3C1Q - chains A and B; structure by X-ray diffraction, 1.70 A resolution.

# Chain A (and B)
Name: General secretion pathway protein F
Organism: Vibrio cholerae
Notes: fragment: cyto1-EpsF; chain B of this document is another copy of the same molecule, construct and numbering; everything in this record applies to it too
Reference sequence: P45780 (GSPF_VIBCH); numbering as in UniProt (aligned over 56-170)
Sequence (123 residues; each row starts with the number of its first residue):
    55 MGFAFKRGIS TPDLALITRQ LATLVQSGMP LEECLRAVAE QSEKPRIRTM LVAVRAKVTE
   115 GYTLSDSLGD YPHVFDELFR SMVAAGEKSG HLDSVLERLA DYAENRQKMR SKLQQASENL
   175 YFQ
Unresolved in the structure: 55-56, 172-177 (chain B: 55-61)
Differences from the reference sequence: initiating methionine (55); expression tag (171-177)
Modified residues: Mse83, Mse104, Mse136, Mse163 (selenomethionine; parent Met)
UniProt features mapped onto this chain:
  - binding site (Ca(2+)): E97, E151, D155
Bound ions: Ca2+ site 1: E97 (shared with E151(B), D155(B) of chain B); Na+: S135 (together with 3,6,9,12,15,18,21,24-octaoxahexacosan-1-ol); Ca2+ site 2: E151, D155 (shared with E97(B) of chain B)
From the paper describing this entry:
  - Ca2+ coordination: E97, E151, D155
  - contacts within the chain: R73-E151 (salt bridge), R73-D155 (salt bridge), Q80-E151 (hydrogen bond)
  - self-association interface (contacts with another copy of this molecule): L70, R73, T77, L78, Q80, S81, A91, Q161, K162, S165, K166, Q169, A170, E172, L174

# Interface between chain A and chain B
Residue-residue contacts - 34 pairs, chain A then chain B:
  L70(A) with R73(B); E158(B)
  R73(A) with L70(B); Q74(B)
  Q74(A) with R73(B); T77(B), hydrogen bond
  T77(A) with Q74(B), hydrogen bond; L78(B); Q95(B), hydrogen bond (backbone-side chain)
  L78(A) with T77(B); L78(B), hydrophobic
  Q80(A) with Q95(B)
  S81(A) with L78(B); Mse83(B); A91(B); Q95(B)
  Mse83(A) with S81(B); Mse83(B)
  Q95(A) with T77(B), hydrogen bond (side chain-backbone); Q80(B)
  E97(A) with D155(B)
  D155(A) with E97(B)
  Q161(A) with K162(B), hydrogen bond
  K162(A) with Q169(B), hydrogen bond (backbone-side chain)
  S165(A) with K166(B), hydrogen bond; Q169(B), hydrogen bond
  K166(A) with Q169(B), hydrogen bond (backbone-side chain); E172(B), salt bridge; N173(B), hydrogen bond
  Q169(A) with K166(B); Q169(B); A170(B); N173(B), hydrogen bond (backbone-side chain)
  A170(A) with L174(B), hydrophobic
Other interface residues (no listed pair), chain A (24 interface residues in all): P66, A76, E87, A91, E151, E158, L167
Other interface residues (no listed pair), chain B (22 interface residues in all): A76, E151

# In short
Chain A and chain B form an interface of 24 and 22 residues respectively, with 11 hydrogen bonds and 1 salt
bridge. Polar contacts include K166(A)-E172(B), Q74(A)-T77(B) and T77(A)-Q95(B). From UniProt: 3 Ca2+-binding
residues on chain A. From the paper: Ca2+ coordination by E97(A), E151(A) and D155(A); a self-association
interface involving L70(A), R73(A) and T77(A) among others.
Both chains are General secretion pathway protein F (Vibrio cholerae). Entry 3C1Q (The three-dimensional
structure of the cytoplasmic domains of EpsF from the Type 2 Secretion System of ...) was determined by X-ray
diffraction, deposited together with 2VMA and 2VMB.
